3TJK - chains B and C of the 5 polymer chains in the assembly; structure by X-ray diffraction, 2.09 A resolution.

# Chain B (and C)
Name: Peroxiredoxin-4
Organism: Homo sapiens
Notes: EC 1.11.1.15; chain C of this document is another copy of the same molecule, construct and numbering; everything in this record applies to it too
Reference sequence: Q13162 (PRDX4_HUMAN); residues 38-271 here = UniProt positions 38-271
Sequence (254 residues; row label = number of the first residue in the row):
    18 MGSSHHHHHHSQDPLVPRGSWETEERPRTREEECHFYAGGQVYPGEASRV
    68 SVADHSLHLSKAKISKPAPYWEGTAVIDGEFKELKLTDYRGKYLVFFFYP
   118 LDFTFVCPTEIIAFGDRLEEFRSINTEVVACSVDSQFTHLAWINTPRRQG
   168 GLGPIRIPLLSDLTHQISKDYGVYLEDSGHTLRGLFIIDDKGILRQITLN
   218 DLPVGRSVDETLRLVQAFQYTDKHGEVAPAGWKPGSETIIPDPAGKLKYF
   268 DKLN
Unresolved in the structure: 18-73, 269-271
Construct notes: expression tag (18-37); engineered mutation Ala-245 (Cys in Q13162)
Swiss-Prot annotation at these positions:
  - active site: Cys-124 (Cysteine sulfenic acid (-SOH) intermediate)

# Interface between chain B and chain C
Residue-residue contacts (31; chain B residue first):
  Leu-118(B) with Phe-154(C), hydrophobic
  Phe-120(B) with Phe-154(C); Ala-158(C), hydrophobic
  Thr-121(B) with Phe-154(C)
  Phe-122(B) with Phe-154(C), hydrophobic
  Asp-151(B) with Thr-155(C)
  Ser-152(B) with Leu-118(C)
  Phe-154(B) with Leu-118(C), hydrophobic; Phe-120(C); Thr-121(C); Phe-122(C), hydrophobic
  Thr-155(B) with Asp-151(C); Thr-155(C)
  Ala-158(B) with Phe-120(C), hydrophobic
  Leu-180(B) with His-182(C); Ser-195(C); Gly-196(C)
  Thr-181(B) with Tyr-191(C); Glu-193(C); Asp-194(C); Ser-195(C); Gly-196(C)
  His-182(B) with Leu-180(C); His-182(C)
  Tyr-191(B) with Thr-181(C)
  Glu-193(B) with Thr-181(C)
  Asp-194(B) with Thr-181(C)
  Ser-195(B) with Leu-180(C); Thr-181(C)
  Gly-196(B) with Leu-180(C); Thr-181(C)
Other interface residues (no listed pair), chain B (20 interface residues in all): Asp-119, Val-150, His-197
Other interface residues (no listed pair), chain C (19 interface residues in all): Asp-119, Ser-152, His-197

# Summary
20 residues of chain B and 19 residues of chain C are in contact. UniProt lists active-site residue Cys-124(B)
on chain B.
Chain B and chain C are both Peroxiredoxin-4 (Homo sapiens); the structure, Crystal Structure of human
peroxiredoxin IV C245A mutant in reduced form, was determined by X-ray diffraction (same publication as 3TJB,
3TJF, 3TJG and 3TJJ).
